PDB entry 6X58 | X-ray diffraction, 3.26 A resolution | chains E and F of the 6 polymer chains in the assembly

# Chain E (and F)
Protein: gp41 MPER peptide, Putative fluoride ion transporter CrcB
Organism: Human immunodeficiency virus
Notes: chain F of this document is another copy of the same molecule, construct and numbering; everything in this record applies to it too
UniProtKB: chimeric construct of Q73372, Q6J5N4: residues -11 to 1 from Q73372 (ENV_HV1B9) positions 666-678 (UniProt number = residue number + 677); residues 2-126 from Q6J5N4 positions 2-126 (same numbers)
Chain sequence (138 residues; each row starts with the number of its first residue; numbers below 1 keep their minus sign (Leu-11 is residue -11)):
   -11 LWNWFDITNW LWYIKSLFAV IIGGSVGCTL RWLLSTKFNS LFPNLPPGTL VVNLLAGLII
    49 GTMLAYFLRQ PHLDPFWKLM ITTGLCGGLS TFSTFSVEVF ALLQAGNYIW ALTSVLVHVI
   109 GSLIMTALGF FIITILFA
Disordered / not traced: 30-32, 95 (chain F: 93-95)
Differences from the reference sequence: engineered mutation Lys25 (Arg in Q6J5N4), Met51 (Ala in Q6J5N4)

# Chain E / chain F interface
Contacting residue pairs (50):
  Tyr1(E) with Trp20(F)
  Ser4(E) with Trp20(F)
  Leu5(E) with Thr17(F); Trp20(F), hydrophobic
  Ile9(E) with Ser13(F)
  Ser13(E) with Ile9(F)
  Thr17(E) with Leu5(F)
  Arg19(E) with Thr71(F), hydrogen bond (side chain-backbone); Gly75(F)
  Trp20(E) with Tyr1(F); Leu5(F), hydrophobic; Leu67(F)
  Asn41(E) with Phe80(F)
  Ile48(E) with Ser81(F); Val85(F), hydrophobic
  Leu52(E) with Val85(F), hydrophobic
  Leu67(E) with Trp20(F)
  Thr71(E) with Arg19(F), hydrogen bond (backbone-side chain)
  Cys74(E) with Thr79(F); Ser81(F), hydrogen bond (backbone-side chain)
  Gly75(E) with Arg19(F); Gly75(F); Ser78(F)
  Ser78(E) with Gly75(F); Thr79(F), hydrogen bond; Phe80(F), hydrogen bond (side chain-backbone); Ser81(F)
  Thr79(E) with Cys74(F); Ser78(F), hydrogen bond; Phe80(F)
  Phe80(E) with Asn41(F); Ser78(F), hydrogen bond (backbone-side chain); Phe80(F), hydrophobic; His106(F); Val107(F), hydrophobic; Ser110(F)
  Ser81(E) with Ile48(F); Cys74(F), hydrogen bond (side chain-backbone); Ser78(F)
  Ser84(E) with Thr114(F), hydrogen bond
  Val85(E) with Ile48(F), hydrophobic; Leu52(F), hydrophobic
  Phe88(E) with Phe118(F), hydrophobic
  Gln92(E) with Phe118(F)
  Val107(E) with Phe80(F), hydrophobic; Val107(F), hydrophobic
  Ser110(E) with Phe80(F)
  Thr114(E) with Ser84(F), hydrogen bond
  Phe118(E) with Phe88(F), hydrophobic; Gln92(F)
Other interface residues (no listed pair), chain E (38 interface residues in all): Val8, Gly12, Cys16, Ala44, Gly72, Gly76, Thr82, Phe83, Val103, His106, Leu111
Other interface residues (no listed pair), chain F (36 interface residues in all): Ser4, Val8, Gly12, Cys16, Ala44, Gly72, Gly76, Thr82, Leu111

# In short
The interface between chain E and chain F involves 38 residues on one side and 36 on the other, with 10
hydrogen bonds. Polar contacts include Arg19(E)-Thr71(F), Cys74(E)-Ser81(F) and Ser78(E)-Thr79(F).
Both chains are gp41 MPER peptide, Putative fluoride ion transporter CrcB (Human immunodeficiency virus).
Entry 6X58 (MPER-Fluc-Ec2 bound to 10E8v4 antibody) was determined by X-ray diffraction.
